Entry 5YU1 (X-ray diffraction, 1.92 A resolution); this record covers chains A and B.

# Chain A (and B)
Name: Lysine cyclodeaminase
Organism: Streptomyces pristinaespiralis
Notes: EC 4.3.1.12; chain B of this document is another copy of the same molecule, construct and numbering; everything in this record applies to it too
UniProt: D9UBW0 (D9UBW0_STRPR); residues 1-344 here = UniProt positions 1-344
Sequence (344 residues; numbered 1 to 344; the number before each row is that of its first residue):
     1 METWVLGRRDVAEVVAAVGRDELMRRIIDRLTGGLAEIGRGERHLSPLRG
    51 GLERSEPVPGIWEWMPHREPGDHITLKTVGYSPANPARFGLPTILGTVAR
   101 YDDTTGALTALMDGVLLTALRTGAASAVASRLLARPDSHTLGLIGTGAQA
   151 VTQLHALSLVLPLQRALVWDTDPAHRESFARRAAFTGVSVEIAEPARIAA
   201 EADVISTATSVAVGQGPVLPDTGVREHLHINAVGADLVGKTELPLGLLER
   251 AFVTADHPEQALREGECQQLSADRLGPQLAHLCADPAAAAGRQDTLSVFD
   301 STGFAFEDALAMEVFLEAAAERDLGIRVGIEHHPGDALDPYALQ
Ion coordination: Na+: Ala232, Gly234, Asp300, Ser301
Residues lining bound ligands:
  - NAD (nicotinamide-adenine-dinucleotide): Tyr81, Pro86, Thr93, Ile94, Thr118, Arg121, Thr122, Ile144, Gly145, Thr146, Gly147, Ala148, Gln149, Ala150, Trp169, Asp170, Thr171, Asp172, His175, Ala208, Thr209, Ser210, Val211, Val218, Val233, Gly234, Ala235, Asp236, Lys240, Ser301, Thr302, Gly303
  - (2S)-piperidine-2-carboxylic acid (YCP): Arg49, Glu63, Met65, Lys77, Val79, Tyr81, Ile94, Thr118, Arg121, Ala235, Asp236, Thr302, Gly303
Reported in the primary citation:
  - binding site for (2S)-piperidine-2-carboxylic acid: Glu63, Lys77, Arg121, Thr302
  - catalytic residues: Glu63 (proposed by the authors, not directly observed)

# Chain A / chain B interface
Contacting residue pairs (128):
  Met1(A) - Arg8(B)  hydrogen bond (backbone-side chain)
  Met1(A) - Leu91(B)  hydrophobic
  Glu2(A) - Arg8(B)
  Gly7(A) - Gly329(B)
  Gly7(A) - Ile330(B)
  Arg8(A) - Met1(B)  hydrogen bond (side chain-backbone)
  Arg8(A) - Glu2(B)
  Arg8(A) - Gly329(B)  hydrogen bond (backbone-backbone)
  Arg8(A) - Ile330(B)  hydrogen bond (backbone-backbone)
  Arg8(A) - Glu331(B)  hydrogen bond (side chain-backbone)
  Arg8(A) - Gln344(B)
  Ala12(A) - Leu343(B)  hydrophobic
  Arg20(A) - Tyr341(B)
  Met24(A) - Tyr341(B)
  Leu52(A) - Arg68(B)
  Leu52(A) - Ile74(B)  hydrophobic
  Glu53(A) - Arg68(B)  hydrogen bond (backbone-side chain)
  Arg54(A) - Arg68(B)
  Arg54(A) - Asp103(B)  hydrogen bond (side chain-backbone)
  Arg54(A) - Thr104(B)  hydrogen bond (side chain-backbone)
  Arg54(A) - Gly106(B)
  Trp62(A) - Ile74(B)  hydrophobic
  Trp62(A) - Tyr101(B)  hydrophobic
  Trp64(A) - Trp64(B)
  Trp64(A) - Pro66(B)  hydrophobic
  Pro66(A) - Trp64(B)  hydrophobic
  Arg68(A) - Glu53(B)  hydrogen bond (side chain-backbone)
  Arg68(A) - Arg54(B)
  Ile74(A) - Trp62(B)  hydrophobic
  Leu76(A) - Leu76(B)  hydrophobic
  Leu76(A) - Thr78(B)
  Thr78(A) - Leu76(B)
  Thr78(A) - Tyr101(B)  hydrogen bond
  Ser82(A) - Thr105(B)  hydrogen bond (side chain-backbone)
  Asn85(A) - Thr105(B)  hydrogen bond (side chain-backbone)
  Pro86(A) - Ala337(B)  hydrophobic
  Pro86(A) - Leu338(B)  hydrophobic
  Phe89(A) - Thr104(B)
  Phe89(A) - Thr105(B)
  Gly90(A) - Ala337(B)
  Leu91(A) - Thr105(B)
  Leu91(A) - His333(B)
  Leu91(A) - Ala337(B)
  Pro92(A) - Pro334(B)
  Pro92(A) - Ala337(B)
  Leu95(A) - Thr105(B)
  Leu95(A) - Ala107(B)
  Leu95(A) - Glu331(B)
  Leu95(A) - His333(B)
  Gly96(A) - Glu331(B)
  Thr97(A) - Ile330(B)
  Thr97(A) - Glu331(B)
  Tyr101(A) - Trp62(B)  hydrophobic
  Tyr101(A) - Thr78(B)  hydrogen bond
  Asp103(A) - Arg54(B)  hydrogen bond (backbone-side chain)
  Thr104(A) - Arg54(B)  hydrogen bond (backbone-side chain)
  Thr104(A) - Ser82(B)
  Thr104(A) - Phe89(B)
  Thr105(A) - Ser82(B)  hydrogen bond (backbone-side chain)
  Thr105(A) - Asn85(B)  hydrogen bond (backbone-side chain)
  Thr105(A) - Phe89(B)
  Thr105(A) - Leu91(B)
  Thr105(A) - Leu95(B)
  Gly106(A) - Arg54(B)
  Ala107(A) - Leu95(B)  hydrophobic
  Leu111(A) - Leu111(B)  hydrophobic
  Leu111(A) - Ile330(B)  hydrophobic
  Asp113(A) - Ile330(B)
  Asp113(A) - Glu331(B)
  Asp113(A) - His332(B)  hydrogen bond (side chain-backbone)
  Val115(A) - His332(B)
  Leu116(A) - Pro340(B)
  Ala119(A) - Pro340(B)  hydrophobic
  Leu120(A) - Tyr341(B)
  Gly147(A) - Leu338(B)
  Ala148(A) - Leu338(B)
  Ala148(A) - Pro340(B)
  Val151(A) - Leu338(B)
  Val151(A) - Pro340(B)
  Val151(A) - Tyr341(B)  hydrophobic
  Thr152(A) - Tyr341(B)
  His155(A) - Tyr341(B)  hydrogen bond
  His175(A) - Leu338(B)
  Arg182(A) - Asp336(B)
  Arg182(A) - Leu338(B)  hydrogen bond (side chain-backbone)
  Arg182(A) - Asp339(B)
  Phe185(A) - Tyr341(B)  hydrophobic
  Gly329(A) - Gly7(B)
  Gly329(A) - Arg8(B)  hydrogen bond (backbone-backbone)
  Ile330(A) - Gly7(B)
  Ile330(A) - Arg8(B)  hydrogen bond (backbone-backbone)
  Ile330(A) - Leu111(B)  hydrophobic
  Ile330(A) - Met112(B)
  Ile330(A) - Asp113(B)
  Glu331(A) - Arg8(B)  hydrogen bond (backbone-side chain)
  Glu331(A) - Leu95(B)
  Glu331(A) - Gly96(B)
  Glu331(A) - Thr97(B)
  Glu331(A) - Asp113(B)
  His332(A) - Asp113(B)  hydrogen bond (backbone-side chain)
  His332(A) - Val115(B)
  His333(A) - Arg8(B)
  His333(A) - Leu91(B)
  His333(A) - Leu95(B)
  Pro334(A) - Pro92(B)
  Asp336(A) - Arg182(B)
  Ala337(A) - Gly90(B)
  Ala337(A) - Leu91(B)
  Ala337(A) - Pro92(B)
  Leu338(A) - Gly147(B)
  Leu338(A) - Ala148(B)
  Leu338(A) - Val151(B)
  Leu338(A) - His175(B)
  Leu338(A) - Arg182(B)  hydrogen bond (backbone-side chain)
  Asp339(A) - Arg182(B)
  Pro340(A) - Leu116(B)
  Pro340(A) - Ala119(B)  hydrophobic
  Pro340(A) - Ala148(B)
  Tyr341(A) - Arg20(B)
  Tyr341(A) - Met24(B)
  Tyr341(A) - Leu120(B)
  Tyr341(A) - Thr152(B)
  Tyr341(A) - His155(B)  hydrogen bond
  Tyr341(A) - Phe185(B)  hydrophobic
  Leu343(A) - Arg9(B)  hydrogen bond (backbone-side chain)
  Leu343(A) - Ala12(B)  hydrophobic
  Leu343(A) - Val15(B)  hydrophobic
  Leu343(A) - Leu116(B)  hydrophobic
Also at the interface, not in a pair above, chain A (71 interface residues in all): Val5, Leu6, Val15, Ser55, Pro57, Leu108, Met112, Thr146, Ile326, Val328, Gln344
Also at the interface, not in a pair above, chain B (73 interface residues in all): Val5, Leu6, Pro47, Leu52, Ser55, Pro57, Pro86, Leu108, Thr146, Ile326, Val328

# Overview
71 residues of chain A and 73 residues of chain B are in contact; the contacts include 27 hydrogen bonds.
Polar contacts include Met1(A)-Arg8(B), Arg8(A)-Glu331(B) and Glu53(A)-Arg68(B). Chain A binds NAD and
(2S)-piperidine-2-carboxylic acid. The paper reports the catalytic residue Glu63(A); a binding site for
(2S)-piperidine-2-carboxylic acid at Glu63(A), Lys77(A) and Arg121(A) among others.
Both chains are Lysine cyclodeaminase (Streptomyces pristinaespiralis). Entry 5YU1 (Structural basis for
recognition of L-lysine, L-ornithine, and L-2,4-diamino butyric acid by lysine cyclodeaminase) was determined
by X-ray diffraction together with 5YU0, 5YU3 and 5YU4 from the same study.
